PDB entry 4DL1 | X-ray diffraction, 2.00 A resolution | chains B and D of the 4 polymer chains in the assembly

# Chain B
Name: Myeloperoxidase light chain
From: Homo sapiens
Notes: EC 1.11.2.2
Reference sequence: P05164 (PERM_HUMAN); residues 1-104 here correspond to UniProt positions 167-270 (UniProt number = residue number + 166)
Amino-acid sequence (104 residues; numbered 1 to 104; the number before each row is that of its first residue):
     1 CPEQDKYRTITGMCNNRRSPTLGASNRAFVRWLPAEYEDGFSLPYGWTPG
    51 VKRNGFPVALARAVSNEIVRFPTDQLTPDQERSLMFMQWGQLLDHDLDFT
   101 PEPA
Disulfide bonds: Cys1-Cys14
Bound ions: Ca2+: Asp96 (shared with Thr168(D), Phe170(D), Asp172(D), Ser174(D) of chain D)
Ligand contacts: 0KY / heme: Met87, Gly90, Gln91, Asp94, Asp98, Phe99, Thr100, Glu102, Pro103
Swiss-Prot annotation at these positions:
  - active site: His95 (Proton acceptor)
  - binding site (heme b): Asp94
  - binding site (Ca(2+)): Asp96

# Chain D
Name: Myeloperoxidase heavy chain
From: Homo sapiens
Notes: EC 1.11.2.2
Reference sequence: P05164 (PERM_HUMAN); residues 113-578 here correspond to UniProt positions 279-744 (UniProt number = residue number + 166)
Amino-acid sequence (466 residues; each row starts with the number of its first residue):
   113 VNCETSCVQQPPCFPLKIPPNDPRIKNQADCIPFFRSCPACPGSNITIRN
   163 QINALTSFVDASMVYGSEEPLARNLRNMSNQLGLLAVNQRFQDNGRALLP
   213 FDNLHDDPCLLTNRSARIPCFLAGDTRSSEMPELTSMHTLLLREHNRLAT
   263 ELKSLNPRWDGERLYQEARKIVGAMVQIITYRDYLPLVLGPTAMRKYLPT
   313 YRSYNDSVDPRIANVFTNAFRYGHTLIQPFMFRLDNRYQPMEPNPRVPLS
   363 RVFFASWRVVLEGGIDPILRGLMATPAKLNRQNQIAVDEIRERLFEQVMR
   413 IGLDLPALNMQRSRDHGLPGYNAWRRFCGLPQPETVGQLGTVLRNLKLAR
   463 KLMEQYGTPNNIDIWMGGVSEPLKRKGRVGPLLACIIGTQFRKLRDGDRF
   513 WWENEGVFSMQQRQALAQISLPRIICDNTGITTVSKNNIFMSNSYPRDFV
   563 NCSTLPALNLASWREA
Modified / non-standard residues: Cys150 (s-hydroxycysteine; CSO)
Disulfide bonds: Cys115-Cys125, Cys119-Cys143, Cys221-Cys232, Cys440-Cys497, Cys538-Cys564
Glycans and other covalent adducts: glycan linked to Asn189, Asn225, Asn317; heme (HEM) linked to Glu242, Met243
Bound ions: Ca2+: Thr168, Phe170, Asp172, Ser174 (shared with Asp96(B) of chain B); heme Fe near His336 (its only coordinating residue here)
Ligand contacts: 0KY / heme: Phe146, Phe147, Arg239, Tyr296, Thr329, Phe332, Arg333, Tyr334, Gly335, His336, Ile339, Phe365, Leu406, Phe407, Leu417, Leu420, Arg424
Swiss-Prot annotation at these positions:
  - binding site (Ca(2+)): Thr168, Phe170, Asp172, Ser174
  - binding site (heme b): Glu242, Met243, His336
  - site: Arg239 (Transition state stabilizer)
  - modified residue: Cys150 (Cysteine sulfenic acid (-SOH))
  - glycosylation (N-linked (GlcNAc...) asparagine): Asn157, Asn189, Asn225, Asn317, Asn563

# Interface between chain B and chain D
Contacting residue pairs (308):
  Asp5(B) - Arg511(D)  salt bridge
  Asp5(B) - Phe512(D)
  Lys6(B) - Arg275(D)
  Lys6(B) - Glu279(D)  salt bridge
  Lys6(B) - Lys282(D)  hydrogen bond (backbone-side chain)
  Lys6(B) - Phe512(D)
  Tyr7(B) - Arg275(D)  hydrogen bond
  Tyr7(B) - Gln278(D)
  Tyr7(B) - Glu279(D)  hydrogen bond
  Tyr7(B) - Lys282(D)
  Tyr7(B) - Phe512(D)
  Arg8(B) - Phe170(D)
  Arg8(B) - Val171(D)
  Arg8(B) - Asp172(D)
  Arg8(B) - Arg281(D)  hydrogen bond (backbone-side chain)
  Arg8(B) - Gln289(D)
  Arg8(B) - Asp510(D)  salt bridge
  Arg8(B) - Phe512(D)
  Thr9(B) - Arg281(D)  hydrogen bond (backbone-side chain)
  Ile10(B) - Thr168(D)
  Ile10(B) - Tyr177(D)
  Ile10(B) - Gly178(D)
  Ile10(B) - Ser179(D)
  Ile10(B) - Glu180(D)
  Ile10(B) - Ala184(D)  hydrophobic
  Ile10(B) - Tyr277(D)
  Ile10(B) - Arg281(D)
  Thr11(B) - Thr168(D)
  Thr11(B) - Ser179(D)
  Gly12(B) - Thr168(D)
  Gly12(B) - Phe170(D)
  Cys14(B) - Arg511(D)  hydrogen bond (backbone-side chain)
  Asn15(B) - Phe170(D)
  Asn15(B) - Tyr316(D)
  Asn15(B) - Gly509(D)
  Asn15(B) - Asp510(D)  hydrogen bond
  Asn15(B) - Arg511(D)  hydrogen bond (backbone-side chain)
  Asn15(B) - Phe512(D)
  Asn16(B) - Tyr316(D)
  Asn16(B) - Asp318(D)  hydrogen bond (side chain-backbone)
  Arg17(B) - Arg511(D)
  Arg18(B) - Asp318(D)  salt bridge
  Arg18(B) - Ser319(D)  hydrogen bond
  Leu22(B) - Phe170(D)
  Leu22(B) - Asp321(D)
  Leu22(B) - Pro322(D)
  Leu22(B) - Arg323(D)
  Gly23(B) - Thr168(D)
  Gly23(B) - Ser169(D)  hydrogen bond (backbone-backbone)
  Gly23(B) - Phe170(D)
  Gly23(B) - Arg323(D)
  Ser25(B) - Asn165(D)
  Ser25(B) - Ala166(D)
  Ser25(B) - Leu167(D)
  Ser25(B) - Thr168(D)
  Ser25(B) - Ser179(D)  hydrogen bond (side chain-backbone)
  Asn26(B) - Ile164(D)
  Asn26(B) - Asn165(D)  hydrogen bond (backbone-backbone)
  Asn26(B) - Ala166(D)
  Asn26(B) - Glu180(D)
  Arg27(B) - Ile164(D)
  Arg27(B) - Asn165(D)  hydrogen bond (backbone-backbone)
  Ala28(B) - Asn162(D)
  Ala28(B) - Gln163(D)
  Phe29(B) - Asn162(D)  hydrogen bond (backbone-side chain)
  Phe29(B) - Gln163(D)  hydrogen bond (backbone-backbone)
  Phe29(B) - Ile164(D)
  Phe29(B) - Asn165(D)
  Phe29(B) - Ile324(D)
  Phe29(B) - Asn326(D)
  Phe29(B) - Thr329(D)
  Val30(B) - Asp321(D)
  Val30(B) - Arg323(D)
  Val30(B) - Ile324(D)  hydrogen bond (backbone-backbone)
  Val30(B) - Ala325(D)
  Val30(B) - Asn326(D)  hydrogen bond (backbone-backbone)
  Arg31(B) - Arg161(D)  hydrogen bond (side chain-backbone)
  Arg31(B) - Asn162(D)
  Arg31(B) - Gln163(D)  hydrogen bond
  Arg31(B) - Asn326(D)
  Arg31(B) - His428(D)  hydrogen bond (side chain-backbone)
  Trp32(B) - Ala325(D)
  Trp32(B) - Val327(D)  hydrophobic
  Trp32(B) - Trp436(D)  hydrophobic
  Trp32(B) - Phe439(D)  hydrophobic
  Trp32(B) - Ile498(D)
  Trp32(B) - Thr501(D)
  Trp32(B) - Gln502(D)
  Trp32(B) - Lys505(D)
  Leu33(B) - Pro431(D)  hydrophobic
  Leu33(B) - Ala435(D)
  Leu33(B) - Trp436(D)  hydrophobic
  Leu33(B) - Phe439(D)  hydrophobic
  Pro34(B) - Pro431(D)
  Ala35(B) - Ile160(D)  hydrophobic
  Ala35(B) - Gly429(D)
  Glu36(B) - Gly429(D)  hydrogen bond (backbone-backbone)
  Glu36(B) - Pro431(D)
  Tyr37(B) - Arg148(D)
  Tyr37(B) - Arg161(D)  hydrogen bond (side chain-backbone)
  Tyr37(B) - Gln163(D)  hydrogen bond
  Tyr37(B) - Asp427(D)
  Tyr37(B) - His428(D)
  Tyr37(B) - Gly429(D)
  Gly40(B) - Ile160(D)
  Phe41(B) - Thr159(D)
  Phe41(B) - Ile160(D)
  Phe41(B) - Arg161(D)  hydrogen bond (backbone-backbone)
  Ser42(B) - Arg148(D)  hydrogen bond (backbone-side chain)
  Ser42(B) - Arg161(D)
  Pro44(B) - Phe126(D)  hydrophobic
  Pro44(B) - Arg148(D)
  Pro44(B) - Arg426(D)
  Tyr45(B) - Phe126(D)
  Tyr45(B) - Arg426(D)
  Gly46(B) - Lys129(D)
  Trp47(B) - Gln121(D)  hydrogen bond (backbone-side chain)
  Trp47(B) - Cys125(D)
  Trp47(B) - Phe126(D)  hydrophobic
  Arg53(B) - Leu430(D)  hydrogen bond (side chain-backbone)
  Arg53(B) - Pro431(D)
  Arg53(B) - Gly432(D)
  Arg53(B) - Asn473(D)  hydrogen bond (backbone-side chain)
  Asn54(B) - Asn472(D)
  Asn54(B) - Asn473(D)
  Phe56(B) - Tyr468(D)
  Phe56(B) - Gly469(D)
  Phe56(B) - Thr470(D)
  Phe56(B) - Asn473(D)
  Val58(B) - Arg426(D)
  Ala59(B) - Arg426(D)  hydrogen bond (backbone-side chain)
  Ala59(B) - Gln467(D)
  Leu60(B) - Pro131(D)
  Ala61(B) - Leu128(D)  hydrophobic
  Ala61(B) - Ala419(D)
  Ala61(B) - Met422(D)
  Ala61(B) - Arg426(D)
  Arg62(B) - Lys129(D)
  Arg62(B) - Pro131(D)
  Arg62(B) - Asp134(D)  salt bridge
  Arg62(B) - Arg136(D)
  Arg62(B) - Arg403(D)  hydrogen bond (side chain-backbone)
  Arg62(B) - Glu404(D)  salt bridge
  Arg62(B) - Asp416(D)  salt bridge
  Arg62(B) - Ala419(D)
  Ala63(B) - Gln467(D)
  Val64(B) - Met422(D)  hydrophobic
  Val64(B) - Gln467(D)
  Val64(B) - Tyr468(D)
  Val64(B) - Met478(D)  hydrophobic
  Ser65(B) - Arg403(D)  hydrogen bond
  Ser65(B) - Asp416(D)  hydrogen bond
  Ser65(B) - Pro418(D)
  Ser65(B) - Ala419(D)
  Ser65(B) - Met422(D)
  Asn66(B) - Pro131(D)
  Asn66(B) - Asp134(D)  hydrogen bond
  Asn66(B) - Pro135(D)
  Asn66(B) - Arg403(D)  hydrogen bond
  Glu67(B) - Lys463(D)
  Glu67(B) - Gln467(D)
  Ile68(B) - Ile397(D)
  Ile68(B) - Leu460(D)  hydrophobic
  Ile68(B) - Leu464(D)  hydrophobic
  Ile68(B) - Gln467(D)
  Ile68(B) - Met478(D)  hydrophobic
  Val69(B) - Ile397(D)
  Val69(B) - Ala398(D)  hydrophobic
  Val69(B) - Arg403(D)
  Val69(B) - Pro418(D)  hydrophobic
  Val69(B) - Met478(D)  hydrophobic
  Arg70(B) - Pro135(D)
  Arg70(B) - Arg403(D)
  Phe71(B) - Lys390(D)
  Phe71(B) - Asn395(D)
  Phe71(B) - Gln396(D)
  Phe71(B) - Ile397(D)
  Phe71(B) - Ala398(D)
  Phe71(B) - Val399(D)
  Thr73(B) - Pro341(D)
  Gln75(B) - Gln396(D)  hydrogen bond (backbone-side chain)
  Leu76(B) - Gln340(D)
  Leu76(B) - Pro341(D)
  Leu76(B) - Lys390(D)
  Leu76(B) - Val399(D)  hydrophobic
  Thr77(B) - Lys390(D)
  Thr77(B) - Leu391(D)  hydrogen bond (backbone-backbone)
  Thr77(B) - Arg393(D)
  Thr77(B) - Gln396(D)  hydrogen bond
  Pro78(B) - Pro388(D)  hydrophobic
  Pro78(B) - Ala389(D)
  Asp79(B) - Pro388(D)
  Asp79(B) - Ala389(D)  hydrogen bond (backbone-backbone)
  Asp79(B) - Leu391(D)
  Asp79(B) - Arg490(D)  salt bridge
  Asp79(B) - Asn555(D)  hydrogen bond (backbone-side chain)
  Gln80(B) - Asn555(D)
  Glu81(B) - Arg490(D)  salt bridge
  Glu81(B) - Phe552(D)
  Glu81(B) - Met553(D)
  Arg82(B) - Leu299(D)  hydrogen bond (side chain-backbone)
  Arg82(B) - Pro388(D)
  Arg82(B) - Ala389(D)  hydrogen bond (backbone-backbone)
  Arg82(B) - Lys488(D)  hydrogen bond (side chain-backbone)
  Arg82(B) - Arg490(D)
  Arg82(B) - Phe552(D)
  Arg82(B) - Asn555(D)  hydrogen bond (backbone-side chain)
  Ser83(B) - Leu384(D)
  Ser83(B) - Met385(D)
  Ser83(B) - Thr387(D)
  Ser83(B) - Ala389(D)
  Ser83(B) - Ile551(D)  hydrogen bond (side chain-backbone)
  Ser83(B) - Phe552(D)  hydrogen bond (backbone-backbone)
  Ser83(B) - Ser554(D)
  Ser83(B) - Asn555(D)
  Leu84(B) - Leu338(D)
  Leu84(B) - Gln340(D)
  Leu84(B) - Phe344(D)  hydrophobic
  Leu84(B) - Leu384(D)  hydrogen bond (backbone-backbone)
  Leu84(B) - Thr387(D)  hydrogen bond (backbone-backbone)
  Leu84(B) - Pro388(D)
  Leu84(B) - Ala389(D)
  Met85(B) - Met249(D)  hydrophobic
  Met85(B) - Leu384(D)  hydrogen bond (backbone-backbone)
  Met85(B) - Leu533(D)  hydrophobic
  Met85(B) - Ile551(D)  hydrophobic
  Met85(B) - Phe552(D)
  Phe86(B) - Tyr296(D)  hydrophobic
  Phe86(B) - Leu299(D)
  Phe86(B) - Val300(D)  hydrophobic
  Phe86(B) - Tyr334(D)
  Phe86(B) - Leu338(D)  hydrophobic
  Phe86(B) - Phe552(D)  hydrophobic
  Met87(B) - Leu338(D)  hydrophobic
  Gln88(B) - Met243(D)
  Gln88(B) - Glu245(D)
  Gln88(B) - Leu246(D)
  Gln88(B) - Met249(D)
  Gln88(B) - Leu384(D)
  Trp89(B) - Met249(D)  hydrophobic
  Trp89(B) - Val288(D)
  Trp89(B) - Ile291(D)  hydrophobic
  Trp89(B) - Thr292(D)  hydrogen bond
  Trp89(B) - Tyr296(D)
  Trp89(B) - Leu533(D)  hydrophobic
  Trp89(B) - Phe552(D)  hydrophobic
  Gly90(B) - Tyr296(D)
  Gly90(B) - Phe332(D)
  Gln91(B) - Glu242(D)  hydrogen bond
  Gln91(B) - Met243(D)
  Gln91(B) - Leu246(D)
  Leu92(B) - Met175(D)
  Leu92(B) - Leu246(D)  hydrophobic
  Leu92(B) - Met249(D)  hydrophobic
  Leu92(B) - His250(D)
  Leu92(B) - Leu253(D)  hydrophobic
  Leu93(B) - Thr292(D)
  Leu93(B) - Tyr296(D)  hydrophobic
  Leu93(B) - Phe503(D)  hydrophobic
  Asp94(B) - Arg239(D)  salt bridge
  Asp94(B) - Phe332(D)
  His95(B) - Leu167(D)
  His95(B) - Met175(D)
  His95(B) - Asp237(D)  salt bridge
  His95(B) - Arg239(D)
  His95(B) - Leu246(D)
  Asp96(B) - Thr168(D)
  Asp96(B) - Phe170(D)
  Asp96(B) - Val171(D)
  Asp96(B) - Asp172(D)  hydrogen bond (side chain-backbone)
  Asp96(B) - Ala173(D)  hydrogen bond (side chain-backbone)
  Asp96(B) - Ser174(D)  hydrogen bond
  Asp96(B) - Met175(D)
  Asp96(B) - Val288(D)
  Leu97(B) - Asn165(D)  hydrogen bond (backbone-side chain)
  Leu97(B) - Thr168(D)
  Leu97(B) - Ser169(D)
  Leu97(B) - Ile324(D)
  Leu97(B) - Phe328(D)  hydrophobic
  Leu97(B) - Phe503(D)  hydrophobic
  Leu97(B) - Leu506(D)  hydrophobic
  Asp98(B) - Asn165(D)
  Asp98(B) - Leu167(D)
  Asp98(B) - Arg239(D)  hydrogen bond (backbone-side chain)
  Asp98(B) - Ile324(D)
  Asp98(B) - Phe328(D)
  Asp98(B) - Thr329(D)
  Phe99(B) - Ile164(D)
  Phe99(B) - Asn165(D)  hydrogen bond (backbone-side chain)
  Phe99(B) - Ala166(D)  hydrogen bond (backbone-backbone)
  Phe99(B) - Leu167(D)
  Phe99(B) - Thr238(D)
  Phe99(B) - Arg239(D)
  Thr100(B) - Ser149(D)
  Thr100(B) - Ile164(D)
  Thr100(B) - His428(D)
  Pro101(B) - Ser149(D)
  Pro101(B) - Cys150(D)  hydrogen bond (backbone-backbone)
  Pro101(B) - Ile164(D)
  Pro101(B) - Ala166(D)  hydrophobic
  Glu102(B) - Phe147(D)
  Glu102(B) - Arg148(D)
  Glu102(B) - Cys150(D)
  Glu102(B) - Arg424(D)  salt bridge
  Pro103(B) - Pro124(D)  hydrophobic
  Pro103(B) - Phe147(D)
  Pro103(B) - Arg148(D)
  Pro103(B) - Cys150(D)
Other interface residues (no listed pair), chain B (85 interface residues in all): Ala24, Leu43, Ala104
Other interface residues (no listed pair), chain D (152 interface residues in all): Gln122, Pro123, Ile130, Ile137, Ile144, Ala152, Glu181, Gly335, Ile339, Leu381, Asp400, Gln423, Asp475, Trp477, Gly489, Trp513, Ile537

# Overview
85 residues of chain B and 152 residues of chain D are in contact, with 59 hydrogen bonds and 12 salt bridges.
Polar pairs include Asp5(B)-Arg511(D), Lys6(B)-Glu279(D) and Arg8(B)-Asp510(D). 0KY / heme is bound between
chain B and chain D.
Here chain B is Myeloperoxidase light chain and chain D is Myeloperoxidase heavy chain, both from Homo
sapiens. Entry 4DL1 (Crystal Structure of human Myeloperoxidase with covalent thioxanthine analog) was
determined by X-ray diffraction.
